PDB entry 1M2Z | X-ray diffraction, 2.50 A resolution | chains A and B of the 4 polymer chains in the assembly

Chain A:
Molecule: glucocorticoid receptor
Organism: Homo sapiens
Notes: fragment: Ligand Binding Domain, residues 521-777
UniProtKB: P04150 (GCR_HUMAN); numbering as in UniProt (aligned over 521-777)
Chain sequence (257 residues; row label = number of the first residue in the row):
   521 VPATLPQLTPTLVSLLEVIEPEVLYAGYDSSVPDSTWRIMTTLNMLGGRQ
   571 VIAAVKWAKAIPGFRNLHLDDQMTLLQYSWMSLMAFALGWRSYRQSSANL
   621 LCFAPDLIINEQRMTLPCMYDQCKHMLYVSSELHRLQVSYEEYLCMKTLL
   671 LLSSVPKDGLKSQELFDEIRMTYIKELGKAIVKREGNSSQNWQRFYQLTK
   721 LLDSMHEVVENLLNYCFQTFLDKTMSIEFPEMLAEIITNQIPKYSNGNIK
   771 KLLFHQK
Unresolved in the structure: 521-522
Sequence notes: engineered mutation Ser602 (Phe in P04150)
Small-molecule neighbours: dexamethasone (DEX): Met560, Leu563, Asn564, Leu566, Gly567, Gln570, Trp600, Met601, Met604, Ala605, Leu608, Arg611, Phe623, Gln642, Met646, Leu732, Tyr735, Cys736, Thr739, Ile747, Phe749, Leu753
What the authors report for this chain:
  - mutagenesis - F602S: increased expression
  - self-association interface (contacts with another copy of this molecule): Gly547 to Ser551, Gln615, Pro625, Ile628
  - mutagenesis - F602S/P625A, P625A: decreased expression
  - mutagenesis - P625A, I628A (3- to 5-fold): decreased signaling in response to dexamethasone
  - mutagenesis - I628A: unchanged expression
  - mutagenesis - P625A: abolished signaling
  - mutagenesis - I628A: unchanged signaling in response to repression
  - specificity-determining residues: Arg585, Asp590
  - mutagenesis - R585A, D590A, E755A, E755R: decreased signaling
  - binding site for dexamethasone: Asn564, Gln570, Met601, Met604, Arg611, Gln642, Met646, Tyr735, Cys736, Thr739, Ile747, Phe749, Leu753
  - specificity-determining residues: Gln642 (proposed by the authors, not directly observed)
  - disease-associated variants - P541A, I559D, C638Y, V729I, Y764N, F774A: decreased stability (proposed by the authors, not directly observed)
  - contacts within the chain: Ser599-Ser602, Ser602-Ser673, Ser602-His726

Chain B:
Molecule: nuclear receptor coactivator 2
Notes: fragment: TIF2 coactivator motif, residues 734-754
UniProtKB: Q15596 (NCOA2_HUMAN); numbering as in UniProt (aligned over 734-754)
Chain sequence (21 residues; each row starts with the number of its first residue):
   734 PVSPKKKENALLRYLLDKDDT

Interface between chain A and chain B:
Pairs across the interface (30):
  Val575(A) with Leu745(B), hydrophobic; Leu749(B), hydrophobic
  Lys579(A) with Leu748(B), hydrogen bond (side chain-backbone); Leu749(B); Asp750(B); Lys751(B); Asp752(B)
  Arg585(A) with Leu749(B), hydrogen bond (side chain-backbone)
  Leu589(A) with Arg746(B); Asp750(B)
  Asp590(A) with Arg746(B), salt bridge
  Gln592(A) with Leu749(B)
  Met593(A) with Asn742(B); Leu745(B), hydrophobic; Arg746(B); Leu749(B), hydrophobic
  Leu596(A) with Leu745(B), hydrophobic; Leu749(B), hydrophobic
  Gln597(A) with Leu745(B)
  Met752(A) with Leu748(B), hydrophobic
  Glu755(A) with Glu741(B); Asn742(B), hydrogen bond; Ala743(B); Leu744(B)
  Ile756(A) with Asn742(B)
  Thr758(A) with Glu741(B)
  Asn759(A) with Lys738(B), hydrogen bond; Glu741(B), hydrogen bond (side chain-backbone); Asn742(B)
  Lys763(A) with Lys738(B)
Other interface residues (no listed pair), chain A (18 interface residues in all): Lys576, Phe584, Glu751
From the paper, about this interface:
  - interface residues, chain A: Lys579(A), Arg585(A), Asp590(A), Glu755(A)

Summary:
The interface between chain A and chain B involves 18 residues on one side and 12 on the other, with 5
hydrogen bonds and 1 salt bridge. Polar contacts include Asp590(A)-Arg746(B), Lys579(A)-Leu748(B) and
Arg585(A)-Leu749(B). The paper reports a binding site for dexamethasone at Asn564(A), Gln570(A) and Met601(A)
among others; P541A, I559D and C638Y of chain A, among others, reduce stability; 14 substitutions were tested
in all.
Here chain A is glucocorticoid receptor (Homo sapiens) and chain B is nuclear receptor coactivator 2. Entry
1M2Z (Crystal structure of a dimer complex of the human glucocorticoid receptor ligand-binding domain bound to
dexamethasone ...) was determined by X-ray diffraction.
